Entry 6W2D (electron microscopy, 4.00 A resolution); this record covers chains h and r of the 21 polymer chains in the assembly.

== Chain h ==
Name: Triplex capsid protein 1
Organism: Epstein-Barr virus (strain B95-8)
Reference sequence: P03187 (TRX1_EBVB9); numbering as in UniProt (aligned over 1-364)
Sequence (364 residues; each row starts with the number of its first residue):
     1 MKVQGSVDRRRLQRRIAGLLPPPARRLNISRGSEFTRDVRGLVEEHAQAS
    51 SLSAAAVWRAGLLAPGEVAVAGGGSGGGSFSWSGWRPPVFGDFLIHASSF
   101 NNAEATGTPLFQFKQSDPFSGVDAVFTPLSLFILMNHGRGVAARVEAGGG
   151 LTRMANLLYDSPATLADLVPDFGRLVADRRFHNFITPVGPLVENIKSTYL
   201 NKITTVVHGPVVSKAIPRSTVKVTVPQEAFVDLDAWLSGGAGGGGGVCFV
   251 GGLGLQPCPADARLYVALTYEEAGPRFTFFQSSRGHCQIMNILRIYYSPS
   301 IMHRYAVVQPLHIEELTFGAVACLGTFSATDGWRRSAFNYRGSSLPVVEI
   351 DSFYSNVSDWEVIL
Disordered / not traced: 137-148, 239-254

== Chain r ==
Name: Triplex capsid protein 2
Organism: Epstein-Barr virus (strain B95-8)
Reference sequence: P25214 (TRX2_EBVB9); numbering as in UniProt (aligned over 1-301)
Sequence (301 residues; numbered 1 to 301; the number before each row is that of its first residue):
     1 MDLKVVVSLSSRLYTDEIAKMQQRIGCILPLASTHGTQNVQGLGLGQVYS
    51 LETVPDYVSMYNYLSDCTLAVLDEVSVDSLILTKIVPGQTYAIKNKYQPF
   101 FQWHGTGSLSVMPPVFGREHATVKLESNDVDIVFPMVLPTPIAEEVLQKI
   151 LLFNVYSRVVMQAPGNADMLDVHMHLGSVSYLGHHYELALPEVPGPLGLA
   201 LLDNLSLYFCIMVTLLPRASMRLVRGLIRHEHHDLLNLFQEMVPDEIARI
   251 DLDDLSVADDLSRMRVMMTYLQSLASLFNLGPRLATAAYSQETLTATCWL
   301 R
Disordered / not traced: 300-301

== Interface between chain h and chain r ==
Pairs across the interface (24):
  Glu-67(h) with Gln-89(r), hydrogen bond
  Arg-86(h) with Gly-88(r), hydrogen bond (side chain-backbone); Gln-89(r); Thr-90(r), hydrogen bond
  Val-89(h) with Ala-287(r), hydrophobic
  Phe-93(h) with Thr-106(r)
  Gln-112(h) with Thr-106(r), hydrogen bond
  Lys-114(h) with Gly-105(r); Leu-182(r)
  Gln-115(h) with Leu-182(r)
  Ser-116(h) with Leu-182(r); Gly-183(r)
  Pro-118(h) with His-184(r)
  Phe-119(h) with His-184(r)
  His-208(h) with Trp-299(r)
  Ser-298(h) with His-233(r); Leu-235(r)
  Met-302(h) with Leu-235(r), hydrophobic; Leu-238(r), hydrophobic
  Tyr-305(h) with Leu-238(r), hydrophobic; Met-242(r), hydrogen bond
  Leu-316(h) with Met-242(r), hydrophobic
  Asp-359(h) with Arg-283(r), salt bridge
  Leu-364(h) with Phe-239(r), hydrophobic
Other interface residues (no listed pair), chain h (22 interface residues in all): Phe-90, Thr-186, Ile-295, Ile-301, Leu-311
Other interface residues (no listed pair), chain r (19 interface residues in all): His-104, Ala-285, Gln-291

== Summary ==
Chain h and chain r form an interface of 22 and 19 residues respectively; the contacts include 5 hydrogen
bonds and 1 salt bridge. Among the polar pairs are Asp-359(h)/Arg-283(r), Glu-67(h)/Gln-89(r) and
Arg-86(h)/Gly-88(r).
Chain h is Triplex capsid protein 1 and chain r is Triplex capsid protein 2, both from Epstein-Barr virus
(strain B95-8); the structure, Structures of Capsid and Capsid-Associated Tegument Complex inside the
Epstein-Barr Virus, was determined by electron microscopy, deposited together with 6W19 and 6W2E.
